Entry 3IRQ (X-ray diffraction, 2.80 A resolution); this record covers chains D and F of the 6 polymer chains in the assembly.

== Chain D ==
Protein: Double-stranded RNA-specific adenosine deaminase
Organism: Homo sapiens
Notes: EC 3.5.4.-; fragment: Zalpha domain
UniProt: P55265 (DSRAD_HUMAN); residue numbers follow UniProt; this construct covers 140-202
Sequence (67 residues; numbered 136 to 202; the number before each row is that of its first residue):
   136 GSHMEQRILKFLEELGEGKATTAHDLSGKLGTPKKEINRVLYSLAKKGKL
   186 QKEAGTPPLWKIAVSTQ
Not modelled in the structure: 200-202
Sequence notes: expression tag (136-139)
What the authors report for this chain:
  - binding site for the 15-nt DNA strand (chain F): Lys169, Lys170, Asn173, Tyr177, Thr191, Pro192, Pro193, Trp195

== Chain F ==
Molecule: 15-nt DNA strand
Sequence (15 nucleotides; row label = number of the first residue in the row; numbers below 1 keep their minus sign (DA-1 is residue -1)):
    -1 ACCGCGCGACGCGCG
Not modelled in the structure: -1

== Chain D / chain F interface ==
Residue-residue contacts (13):
  Lys170(D) with DG11(F), phosphate contact
  Asn173(D) with DC10(F), phosphate contact; DG11(F), hydrogen bond to the phosphate
  Arg174(D) with DG11(F), phosphate contact; DC12(F), salt bridge to the phosphate
  Tyr177(D) with DG9(F), phosphate contact; DC10(F), hydrogen bond to the phosphate; DG11(F), sugar contact
  Thr191(D) with DC8(F), sugar contact; DG9(F), hydrogen bond to the phosphate
  Pro192(D) with DG9(F), phosphate contact
  Pro193(D) with DG9(F), phosphate contact; DC10(F), phosphate contact
Also at the interface, not in a pair above, chain D (8 interface residues in all): Lys169

== Overview ==
8 residues of chain D face 5 of chain F across their interface, with 3 hydrogen bonds and 1 salt bridge. Polar
contacts include Asn173(D)-DG11(F), Tyr177(D)-DC10(F) and Thr191(D)-DG9(F). The paper reports a binding site
for the 15-nt DNA strand (chain F) at Lys169(D), Lys170(D) and Asn173(D) among others.
Chain D is Double-stranded RNA-specific adenosine deaminase (Homo sapiens) and chain F is a 15-nt DNA strand;
the structure, Crystal structure of a Z-Z junction, was determined by X-ray diffraction together with 3IRR
from the same study.
